3U5U - chains A and B; structure by X-ray diffraction, 2.20 A resolution.

# Chain A (and B)
Molecule: Raucaffricine-O-beta-D-glucosidase
From: Rauvolfia serpentina
Notes: EC 3.2.1.125; chain B of this document is another copy of the same molecule, construct and numbering; everything in this record applies to it too
UniProtKB: Q9SPP9 (Q9SPP9_RAUSE); numbering as in UniProt (aligned over 1-513)
Amino-acid sequence (513 residues; row label = number of the first residue in the row):
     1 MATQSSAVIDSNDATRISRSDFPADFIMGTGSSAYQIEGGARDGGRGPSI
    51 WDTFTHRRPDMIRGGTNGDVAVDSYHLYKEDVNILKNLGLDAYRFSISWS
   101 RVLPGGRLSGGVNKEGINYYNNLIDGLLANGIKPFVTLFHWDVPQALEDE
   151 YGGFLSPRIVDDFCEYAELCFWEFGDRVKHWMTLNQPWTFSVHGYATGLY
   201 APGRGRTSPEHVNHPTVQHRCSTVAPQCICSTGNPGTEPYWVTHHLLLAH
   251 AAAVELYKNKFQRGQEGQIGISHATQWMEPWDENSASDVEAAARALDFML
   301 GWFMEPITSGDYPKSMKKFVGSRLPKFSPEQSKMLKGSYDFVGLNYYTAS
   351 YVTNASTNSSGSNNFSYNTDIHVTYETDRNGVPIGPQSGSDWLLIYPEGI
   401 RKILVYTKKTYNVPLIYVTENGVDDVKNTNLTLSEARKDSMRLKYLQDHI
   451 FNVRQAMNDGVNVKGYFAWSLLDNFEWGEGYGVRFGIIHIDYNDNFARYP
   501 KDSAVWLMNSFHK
Unresolved in the structure: 1-12, 207-230, 357-363
Construct notes: engineered mutation Gln-186 (Glu in Q9SPP9)
Curated features (UniProtKB/Swiss-Prot):
  - active site: Glu-420 (Nucleophile)
  - binding site (a beta-D-glucoside): Gln-36, His-140, Tyr-347, Glu-420, Trp-469, Glu-476, Trp-477, Phe-485
  - site: Ser-390 (Directs the conformation of W-392), Trp-392 (Controls the gate shape and acceptance of substrates)
  - mutagenesis: Thr-189 (T189A: Reduced activity), His-193 (H193A: Reduced activity), Tyr-200 (Y200A: Loss of activity), Ser-390 (S390G: Reduced activity), Trp-392 (W392A: Loss of activity), Glu-420 (E420Q: Loss of activity), Glu-476 (E476A/L: Loss of activity), Phe-485 (F485Y: Reduced activity)

# How chain A and chain B interact
Residue-residue contacts (28):
  Arg-42(A) with Asp-494(B), salt bridge
  His-56(A) with Thr-432(B)
  Pro-59(A) with Thr-429(B); Asn-430(B)
  Asp-60(A) with Asn-430(B), hydrogen bond (backbone-side chain)
  Gly-64(A) with Thr-429(B)
  Gly-65(A) with Thr-429(B); Asn-493(B)
  Thr-66(A) with Asn-493(B)
  Asn-67(A) with Asn-493(B)
  Asp-69(A) with Asn-493(B); Asp-494(B)
  Val-70(A) with Asn-493(B); Asn-495(B)
  Thr-429(A) with Pro-59(B); Gly-64(B); Gly-65(B)
  Asn-430(A) with Pro-59(B); Asp-60(B), hydrogen bond (side chain-backbone)
  Thr-432(A) with His-56(B)
  Asn-493(A) with Gly-65(B); Thr-66(B); Asn-67(B); Asp-69(B); Val-70(B)
  Asp-494(A) with Arg-42(B), salt bridge; Asp-69(B)
  Asn-495(A) with Val-70(B)
Also at the interface, not in a pair above, chain A (18 interface residues in all): Arg-57, Leu-431
Also at the interface, not in a pair above, chain B (18 interface residues in all): Arg-57, Leu-431

# Overview
Chain A and chain B each contribute 18 residues to their interface; the contacts include 2 hydrogen bonds and
2 salt bridges. Among the polar pairs are Arg-42(A)/Asp-494(B) and Asp-60(A)/Asn-430(B). UniProt lists
active-site residue Glu-420(A), 8 beta-D-glucoside-binding residues and 8 mutagenesis sites on chain A.
Both chains are Raucaffricine-O-beta-D-glucosidase (Rauvolfia serpentina). Entry 3U5U (Structures of Alkaloid
Biosynthetic Glucosidases Decode Substrate Specificity) was determined by X-ray diffraction together with
4A3Y, 3U57 and 3U5Y from the same study.
